Entry 4GUS (X-ray diffraction, 2.23 A resolution); this record covers chains A and C of the 3 polymer chains in the assembly.

[Chain A]
Molecule: Lysine-specific histone demethylase 1B
From: Homo sapiens
Notes: EC 1.-.-.-
UniProt: Q8NB78 (KDM1B_HUMAN); numbering as in UniProt (aligned over 51-822)
Amino-acid sequence (776 residues; each row starts with the number of its first residue):
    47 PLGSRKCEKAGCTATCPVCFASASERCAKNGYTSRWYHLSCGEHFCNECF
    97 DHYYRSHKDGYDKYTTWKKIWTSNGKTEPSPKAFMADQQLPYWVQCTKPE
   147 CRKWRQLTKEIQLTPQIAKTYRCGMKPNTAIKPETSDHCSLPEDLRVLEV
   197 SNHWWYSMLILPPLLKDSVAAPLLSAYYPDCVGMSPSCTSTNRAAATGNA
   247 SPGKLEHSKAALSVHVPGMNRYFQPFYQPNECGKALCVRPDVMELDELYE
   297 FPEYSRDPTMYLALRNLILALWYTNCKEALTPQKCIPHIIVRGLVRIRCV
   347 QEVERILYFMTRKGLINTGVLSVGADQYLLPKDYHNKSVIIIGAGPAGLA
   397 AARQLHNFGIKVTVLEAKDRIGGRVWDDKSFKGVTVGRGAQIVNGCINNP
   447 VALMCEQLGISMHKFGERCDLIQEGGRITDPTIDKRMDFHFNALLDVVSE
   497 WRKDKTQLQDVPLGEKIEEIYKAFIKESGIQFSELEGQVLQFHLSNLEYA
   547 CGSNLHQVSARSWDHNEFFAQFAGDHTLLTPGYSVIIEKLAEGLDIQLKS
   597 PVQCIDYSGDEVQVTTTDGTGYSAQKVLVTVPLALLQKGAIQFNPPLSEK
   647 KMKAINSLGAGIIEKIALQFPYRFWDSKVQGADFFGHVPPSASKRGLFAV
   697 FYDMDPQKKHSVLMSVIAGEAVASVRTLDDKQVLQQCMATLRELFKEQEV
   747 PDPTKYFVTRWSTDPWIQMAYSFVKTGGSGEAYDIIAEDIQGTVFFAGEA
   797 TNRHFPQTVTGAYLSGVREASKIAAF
Disordered / not traced: 47-48, 236-263
Construct notes: expression tag (47-50)
Curated features (UniProtKB/Swiss-Prot):
  - zinc finger: Asp133 to Val193 (CW-type)
  - region: Tyr273 to Asp292 (GLYR1-binding), Ile438 to Leu467 (Histone H3-binding), Phe487 to Arg498 (Histone H3-binding), Phe538 to His572 (Histone H3-binding), Phe564 to Ala566 (GLYR1-binding), Asn798 to Arg814 (GLYR1-binding)
  - binding site (Zn(2+)): Cys53, Cys58, Cys65, Cys73, His84, His90, Cys92, Cys95, Cys142, Cys147, Cys169, Cys185
  - binding site (FAD): Lys383 to Val439, Val598, Glu795, Gln803 to Val805
  - modified residue: Ser247 (Phosphoserine)
  - mutagenesis: Arg51 to Lys52 (Reduced demethylase activity), Cys53 (C53A: Loss of demethylase activity), Trp82 (W82A: Loss of demethylase activity), His84 (H84A: Loss of demethylase activity. Defective in the binding of FAD), His90 (H90A: Loss of demethylase activity. Defective in the binding of FAD), Arg101 (R101A: Reduced demethylase activity), His103 (H103D: No effect on DNA or nucleosome binding), Lys104 (K104E: No effect on DNA or nucleosome binding), Lys109 (K109E: No effect on DNA or nucleosome binding), Lys114 to Lys115 (Reduced demethylase activity), Lys114 (K114E: No effect on DNA or nucleosome binding), Lys115 (K115E: No effect on DNA or nucleosome binding), 20 further mutagenesis entries in UniProt
Ion coordination: Zn2+ site 1: Cys53, Cys58, His84, His90; Zn2+ site 2: Cys65, Cys73, Cys92, Cys95; Zn2+ site 3: Cys142, Cys147, Cys169, Cys185
Ligand contacts: FAD (flavin-adenine dinucleotide): Ile388, Gly389, Ala390, Gly391, Pro392, Ala393, Gly394, Leu411, Glu412, Ala413, Lys414, Gly418, Gly419, Arg420, Val421, Arg434, Gly435, Ala436, Gln437, Ile438, Asn440, Tyr579, Ser596, Pro597, Val598, Thr626, Val627, Pro628, Leu631, Ile637, Ile659, Lys661, Trp757, Trp762, Ile763, Met765, Ala766, Tyr767, Gly794, Glu795, Gln803, Thr804, Val805, Thr806, Ala808
What the authors report for this chain:
  - catalytic residues: Lys661
  - mutagenesis - Y273G/Q274S/P275G/N276S/E277G/C278S: decreased catalytic activity

[Chain C]
Molecule: Histone H3.3
UniProt: P84243 (H33_HUMAN); residues 1-21 here correspond to UniProt positions 2-22 (UniProt number = residue number + 1)
Amino-acid sequence (21 residues; numbered 1 to 21; the number before each row is that of its first residue):
     1 ARTMQTARKSTGGKAPRKQLA
Disordered / not traced: 21
Construct notes: engineered mutation Met4 (Lys5 in P84243)
Curated features (UniProtKB/Swiss-Prot):
  - modified residue: Arg2 (Asymmetric dimethylarginine), Thr3 (Phosphothreonine), Gln5 (5-glutamyl dopamine), Thr6 (Phosphothreonine), Arg8 (Citrulline), Lys9 (N6,N6,N6-trimethyllysine), Ser10 (ADP-ribosylserine), Thr11 (Phosphothreonine), Lys14 (N6-(2-hydroxyisobutyryl)lysine), Arg17 (Asymmetric dimethylarginine), Lys18 (N6-(2-hydroxyisobutyryl)lysine)
  - lipidation: Lys18 (N6-decanoyllysine)

[Interface between chain A and chain C]
Contacting residue pairs (52):
  Tyr273(A) with Leu20(C), hydrophobic
  Asn276(A) with Gln19(C); Leu20(C), hydrogen bond (backbone-backbone)
  Glu277(A) with Gln19(C); Leu20(C), hydrogen bond (backbone-backbone)
  Cys278(A) with Lys18(C), hydrogen bond (side chain-backbone)
  Gly279(A) with Lys18(C)
  Ile438(A) with Thr6(C)
  Asn440(A) with Thr3(C); Met4(C); Thr6(C), hydrogen bond
  Phe461(A) with Thr6(C)
  Cys465(A) with Arg8(C), hydrogen bond (backbone-side chain)
  Leu467(A) with Arg8(C)
  Asp480(A) with Arg8(C), salt bridge
  Phe487(A) with Ser10(C)
  Asn488(A) with Ser10(C); Thr11(C), hydrogen bond (side chain-backbone); Gly12(C), hydrogen bond (side chain-backbone)
  Leu491(A) with Ser10(C); Gly12(C); Gly13(C)
  Asp492(A) with Gly12(C); Gly13(C), hydrogen bond (side chain-backbone)
  Ser495(A) with Gly13(C), hydrogen bond (side chain-backbone)
  Phe538(A) with Arg8(C)
  Asn542(A) with Gln5(C), hydrogen bond (backbone-side chain); Ala7(C), hydrogen bond (side chain-backbone); Arg8(C), hydrogen bond (side chain-backbone)
  Leu543(A) with Gln5(C); Ser10(C)
  Ala546(A) with Ala1(C), hydrogen bond (backbone-backbone); Met4(C); Gln5(C)
  Cys547(A) with Ala1(C)
  Trp559(A) with Ala1(C); Arg2(C)
  Asp560(A) with Arg2(C), salt bridge
  Asn562(A) with Ala1(C); Thr3(C), hydrogen bond
  Glu563(A) with Arg2(C), salt bridge; Lys14(C)
  Gln567(A) with Thr3(C)
  His572(A) with Thr3(C); Gln5(C); Thr6(C), hydrogen bond; Lys9(C)
  Phe680(A) with Thr6(C); Ala7(C), hydrophobic
  Gln803(A) with Ala1(C), hydrogen bond (side chain-backbone); Met4(C)
  Thr804(A) with Met4(C)
Other interface residues (no listed pair), chain A (39 interface residues in all): Gln274, Pro275, Arg285, Asp466, Arg498, His539, Tyr545, Val696, Tyr767
Other interface residues (no listed pair), chain C (18 interface residues in all): Arg17
The authors on this interface:
  - residue pairs: Tyr273(A)-Leu20(C) (hydrophobic contact), Asn276(A)-Gln19(C), Glu277(A)-Leu20(C) (hydrophobic contact), Arg285(A)-Leu20(C) (hydrophobic contact)
  - interface residues, chain A: Glu277(A), Gly279(A)
  - interface residues, chain C: Lys18(C), Leu20(C)

[Overview]
39 residues of chain A face 18 of chain C across their interface, with 16 hydrogen bonds and 3 salt bridges.
Polar contacts include Asp480(A)-Arg8(C), Asp560(A)-Arg2(C) and Glu563(A)-Arg2(C). The authors report
hydrophobic contacts between Tyr273(A) and Leu20(C), Glu277(A) and Leu20(C) and Arg285(A) and Leu20(C); a
contact between Asn276(A) and Gln19(C). The paper reports the catalytic residue Lys661(A);
Y273G/Q274S/P275G/N276S/E277G/C278S of chain A reduce catalytic activity.
Here chain A is Lysine-specific histone demethylase 1B (Homo sapiens) and chain C is Histone H3.3. Entry 4GUS
(Crystal structure of LSD2-NPAC with H3 in space group P3221) was determined by X-ray diffraction together
with 4GU1, 4GUR, 4GUT and 4GUU from the same study.
